9CK5 - chains I and K of the 16 polymer chains in the assembly; structure by electron microscopy, 3.00 A resolution.

== Chain I (and K) ==
Protein: RuBisCO small subunit
Source organism: Anthoceros agrestis
Notes: chain K of this document is another copy of the same molecule, construct and numbering; everything in this record applies to it too
Sequence (125 residues; numbered 1 to 125; the number before each row is that of its first residue):
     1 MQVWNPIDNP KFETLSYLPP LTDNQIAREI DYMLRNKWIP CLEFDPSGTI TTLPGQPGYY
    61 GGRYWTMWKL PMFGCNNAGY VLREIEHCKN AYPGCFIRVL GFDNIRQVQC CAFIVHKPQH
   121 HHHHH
Unresolved in the structure: 119-125

== Chain I / chain K interface ==
Contacting residue pairs - 4 pairs, chain I then chain K:
  Trp68(I) - Val3(K)
  Lys69(I) - Met1(K)
  Tyr92(I) - Asn5(K)  hydrogen bond
  Tyr92(I) - Pro6(K)
Other interface residues (no listed pair), chain I (5 interface residues in all): Phe44, Cys95
Other interface residues (no listed pair), chain K (6 interface residues in all): Trp4, Ile7

== In short ==
Chain I and chain K form an interface of 5 and 6 residues respectively, with 1 hydrogen bond. The
hydrogen-bonded pair is Tyr92(I)-Asn5(K).
Chain I and chain K are both RuBisCO small subunit (Anthoceros agrestis); the structure, Anthoceros agrestis
Rubisco assembled with RbcX1, RbcX2, Raf1, Raf2 and BSD2, was determined by electron microscopy together with
9CHZ, 9CI1 and 9CI2 from the same study.
